Entry 6OT1 (electron microscopy, 3.50 A resolution); this record covers chains G and m of the 24 polymer chains in the assembly.

# Chain G
Molecule: BG505 gp120
Organism: Human immunodeficiency virus 1
UniProtKB: Q2N0S6 (Q2N0S6_9HIV1); the construct lacks a stretch of the UniProt sequence and is renumbered around it, so the offset changes along the chain: 31-141 = UniProt 30-140; 150-185 = UniProt 141-176; 187-309 = UniProt 186-308; 312-321 = UniProt 309-318; 2 more segments
Chain sequence (480 residues; each row starts with the number of its first residue; note: 12 numbers in that range are skipped by the numbering (no residue carries them; nothing is unmodelled there); a row labelled like 185A-185I holds insertion residues (185A, then the next letters in order)):
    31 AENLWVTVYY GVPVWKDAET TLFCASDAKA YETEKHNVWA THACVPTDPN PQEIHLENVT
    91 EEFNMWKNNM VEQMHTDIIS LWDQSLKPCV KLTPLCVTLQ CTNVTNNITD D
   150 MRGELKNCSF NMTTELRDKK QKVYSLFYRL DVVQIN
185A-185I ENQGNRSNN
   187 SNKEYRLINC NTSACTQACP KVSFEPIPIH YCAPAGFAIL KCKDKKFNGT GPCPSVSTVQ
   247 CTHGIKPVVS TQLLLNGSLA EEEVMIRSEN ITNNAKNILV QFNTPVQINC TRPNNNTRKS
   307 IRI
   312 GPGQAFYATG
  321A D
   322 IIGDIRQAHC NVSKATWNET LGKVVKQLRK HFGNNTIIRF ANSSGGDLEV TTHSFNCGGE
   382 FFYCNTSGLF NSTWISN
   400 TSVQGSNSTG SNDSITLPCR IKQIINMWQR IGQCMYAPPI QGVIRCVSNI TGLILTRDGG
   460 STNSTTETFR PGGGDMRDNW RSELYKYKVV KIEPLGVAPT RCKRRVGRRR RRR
Not modelled in the structure: 185A-185I, 400-410, 506-512
Sequence notes: conflict Cys201 (Ile200 in Q2N0S6), Asn332 (Thr330 in Q2N0S6), Cys433 (Ala430 in Q2N0S6), Cys501 (Ala498 in Q2N0S6), Gly506 (Val503 in Q2N0S6), Arg507 (Gly504 in Q2N0S6), Arg509 (Glu506 in Q2N0S6), Arg510 (Lys507 in Q2N0S6); expression tag (512)
Disulfide bonds: Cys54-Cys74, Cys119-Cys205, Cys126-Cys196, Cys131-Cys157, Cys201-Cys433, Cys218-Cys247, Cys228-Cys239, Cys296-Cys331, Cys378-Cys445, Cys385-Cys418
Covalent attachments: N-acetylglucosamine (NAG) linked to Asn88, Asn133, Asn156, Asn160, Asn197, Asn234, Asn262, Asn295, Asn301, Asn339, Asn355, Asn363, Asn386, Asn392, Asn448; glycan linked to Asn137, Asn276, Asn332

# Chain m
Molecule: PGT122 heavy
Organism: Homo sapiens
Chain sequence (235 residues; row label = number of the first residue in the row; a row labelled like 82A-82C holds insertion residues (82A, then the next letters in order)):
     1 QVHLQESGPG LVKPSETLSL TCNVSGTLVR DNYWSWIRQP LGKQPEWIGY VHDSGDTNYN
    61 PSLKSRVHLS LDKSKNLVSL RL
82A-82C TGV
    83 TAADSAIYYC ATTKHGRR
100A-100R IYGVVAFKEWFTYFYMDV
   101 WGKGTSVTVS SASTKGPSVF PLAPSSKSTS GGTAALGCLV KDYFPEPVTV SWNSGALTSG
   161 VHTFPAVLQS SGLYSLSSVV TVPSSSLGTQ TYICNVNHKP SNTKVDKRVE PKSC
Not modelled in the structure: 112-214
Disulfide bonds: Cys22-Cys92

# Chain G / chain m interface
Pairs across the interface (9):
  Asp325(G) with Tyr100B(m)
  Arg327(G) with Tyr100B(m); Gly100C(m); Val100D(m); Glu100I(m), salt bridge
  Gln328(G) with Glu100I(m), hydrogen bond (backbone-side chain)
  His330(G) with Val100D(m); Phe100G(m)
  Pro417(G) with Phe100G(m), hydrophobic
Other interface residues (no listed pair), chain G (6 interface residues in all): Thr415

# In short
Chain G and chain m form an interface of 6 and 5 residues respectively; the contacts include 1 hydrogen bond
and 1 salt bridge. Polar contacts include Arg327(G)-Glu100I(m) and Gln328(G)-Glu100I(m). Covalently linked
N-acetylglucosamine: at Asn88(G), Asn133(G), Asn156(G), Asn160(G), Asn197(G) and Asn234(G) and 9 more.
Here chain G is BG505 gp120 (Human immunodeficiency virus 1) and chain m is PGT122 heavy (Homo sapiens). Entry
6OT1 (Cryo-EM structure of vaccine-elicited antibody 0PV-b.01 in complex with HIV-1 Env BG505 DS-SOSIP and
antibodies VRC03 ...) was determined by electron microscopy together with 6MPH, 6MQC, 6MQE, 6MQM, 6MQR, 6N16
and 4 further entries from the same study.
